Entry 8TXO (electron microscopy, 3.10 A resolution); this record covers chains J and T of the 7 polymer chains in the assembly.

== Chain J ==
Molecule: DNA-directed RNA polymerase subunit beta'
Source organism: Escherichia coli
Notes: EC 2.7.7.6
UniProtKB: P0A8T7 (RPOC_ECOLI); residue numbers follow UniProt; this construct covers 1-1407
Sequence (1430 residues; row label = number of the first residue in the row):
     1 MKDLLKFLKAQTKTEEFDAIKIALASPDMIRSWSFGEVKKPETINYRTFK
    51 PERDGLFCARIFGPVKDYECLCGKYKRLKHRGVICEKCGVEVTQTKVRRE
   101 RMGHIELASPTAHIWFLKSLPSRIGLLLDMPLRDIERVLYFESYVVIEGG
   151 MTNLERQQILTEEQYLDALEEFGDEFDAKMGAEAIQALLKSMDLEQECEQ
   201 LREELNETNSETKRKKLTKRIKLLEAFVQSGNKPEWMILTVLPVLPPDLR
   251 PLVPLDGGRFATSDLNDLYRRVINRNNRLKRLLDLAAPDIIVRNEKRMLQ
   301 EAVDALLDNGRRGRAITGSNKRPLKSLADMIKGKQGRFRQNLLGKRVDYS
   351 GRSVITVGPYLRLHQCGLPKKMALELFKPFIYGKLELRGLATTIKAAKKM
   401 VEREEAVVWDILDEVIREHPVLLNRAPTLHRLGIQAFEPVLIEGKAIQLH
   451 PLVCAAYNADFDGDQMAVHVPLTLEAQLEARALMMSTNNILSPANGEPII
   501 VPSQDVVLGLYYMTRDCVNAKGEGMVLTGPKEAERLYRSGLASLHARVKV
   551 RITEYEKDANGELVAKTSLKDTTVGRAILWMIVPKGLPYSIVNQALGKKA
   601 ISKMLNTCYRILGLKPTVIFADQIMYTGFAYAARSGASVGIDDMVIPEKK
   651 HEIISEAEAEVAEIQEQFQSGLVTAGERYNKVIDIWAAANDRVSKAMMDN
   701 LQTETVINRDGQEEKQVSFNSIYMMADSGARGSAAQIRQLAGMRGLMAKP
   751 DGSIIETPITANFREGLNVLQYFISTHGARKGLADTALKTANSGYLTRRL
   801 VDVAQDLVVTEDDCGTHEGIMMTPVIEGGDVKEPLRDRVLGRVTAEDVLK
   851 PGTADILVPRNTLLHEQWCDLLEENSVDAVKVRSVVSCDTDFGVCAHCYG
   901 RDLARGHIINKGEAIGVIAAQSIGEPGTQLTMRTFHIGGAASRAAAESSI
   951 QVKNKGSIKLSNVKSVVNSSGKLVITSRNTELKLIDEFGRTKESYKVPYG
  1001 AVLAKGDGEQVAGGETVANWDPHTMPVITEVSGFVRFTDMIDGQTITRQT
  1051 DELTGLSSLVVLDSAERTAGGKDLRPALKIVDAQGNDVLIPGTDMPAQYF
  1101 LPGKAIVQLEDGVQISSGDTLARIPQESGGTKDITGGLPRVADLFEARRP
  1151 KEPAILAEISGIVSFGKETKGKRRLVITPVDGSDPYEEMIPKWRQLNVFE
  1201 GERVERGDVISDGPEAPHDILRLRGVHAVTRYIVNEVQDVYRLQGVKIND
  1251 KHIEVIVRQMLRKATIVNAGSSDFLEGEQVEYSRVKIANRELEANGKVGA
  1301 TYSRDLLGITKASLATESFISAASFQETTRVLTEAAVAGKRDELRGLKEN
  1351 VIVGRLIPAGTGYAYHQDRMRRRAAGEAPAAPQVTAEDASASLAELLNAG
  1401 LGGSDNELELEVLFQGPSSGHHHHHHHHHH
Not modelled in the structure: 1-15, 143-180, 384-414, 941-947, 1004-1013, 1027-1135, 1374-1430
Sequence notes: expression tag (1408-1430)
Swiss-Prot annotation at these positions:
  - binding site (Zn(2+)): Cys70, Cys72, Cys85, Cys88, Cys814, Cys888, Cys895, Cys898
  - binding site (Mg(2+)): Asp460, Asp462, Asp464
  - modified residue: Lys983 (N6-acetyllysine)
  - mutagenesis: Gln504 (Q504P: Resistant to antibiotics salinamide A and B), Asn690 (N690D: Resistant to antibiotics salinamide A and B), Met697 (M697V: Resistant to antibiotics salinamide A and B), Ala735 (A735T: Resistant to antibiotics salinamide A and B), Arg738 (R738C/H/P/S: Resistant to antibiotics salinamide A and B), Ala748 (A748E: Resistant to antibiotics salinamide A and B), Pro758 (P758S/T: Resistant to antibiotics salinamide A and B), Phe763 (F763C: Resistant to antibiotics salinamide A and B), Ser775 (S775A: Resistant to antibiotics salinamide A and B), Ala779 (A779T/V: Resistant to antibiotics salinamide A and B), Arg780 (R780C: Resistant to antibiotics salinamide A and B), Gly782 (G782A/C: Resistant to antibiotics salinamide A and B), 1 further mutagenesis entry in UniProt
Bound ions: Zn2+ site 1: Cys70, Gly73, Lys74, Cys85; Mg2+: Asp462, Asp464 (together with S9F); Zn2+ site 2: Cys814, Cys888, Cys895, Cys898
Small-molecule neighbours: S9F ([[(2R,3S,4R,5R)-5-(4-azanyl-2-oxidanylidene-1$l4,3,5,7-tetrazabicyclo[4.3.0]nona-1(6),3,8-trien-7-yl)-3,4-bis(oxidanyl)oxolan-2-yl]methoxy-oxidanyl-phosphoryl] phosphono hydrogen phosphate): Arg425, Pro427, Asn458, Asp460, Asp462, Asp464, Thr786, Gln929, Met932, Phe935, His936

== Chain T ==
Molecule: Template single stranded DNA
Sequence (20 nucleotides; row label = number of the first residue in the row):
    10 TCTCGCTGAXCCTCTCGATX
Not modelled in the structure: 29
Modified / non-standard residues: DZ ([(2R,3S,5R)-5-(6-azanyl-5-nitro-2-oxidanylidene-1H-pyridin-3-yl)-3-oxidanyl-oxolan-2-yl]methyl dihydrogen phosphate) at position 19; THP (thymidine-3',5'-diphosphate) at position 29

== How chain J and chain T interact ==
Contacting residue pairs (20; chain J residue first):
  Arg259(J) with DT28(T), hydrogen bond to the phosphate
  Lys334(J) with DZ_19(T), salt bridge to the phosphate; DC20(T), salt bridge to the phosphate
  Arg339(J) with DA18(T), salt bridge to the phosphate; DC20(T), salt bridge to the phosphate
  Arg346(J) with DT22(T), salt bridge to the phosphate
  Arg352(J) with DT22(T), sugar contact
  Ala426(J) with DC21(T), sugar contact
  Thr786(J) with DZ_19(T), base contact
  Ala787(J) with DZ_19(T), base contact
  Thr790(J) with DZ_19(T), base contact
  Ala791(J) with DA18(T), phosphate contact; DZ_19(T), base contact
  Gly794(J) with DZ_19(T), sugar contact
  Tyr795(J) with DG17(T), sugar contact; DA18(T), sugar contact; DZ_19(T), sugar contact
  Gln1326(J) with DG17(T), sugar contact
  Glu1327(J) with DT16(T), sugar contact; DG17(T), phosphate contact
Interface residues without a listed pair, chain J (18 interface residues in all): Ala261, Pro427, Leu788, Thr1329

== Summary ==
The interface between chain J and chain T involves 18 residues on one side and 8 on the other; the contacts
include 1 hydrogen bond and 5 salt bridges. Polar contacts include Arg259(J)-DT28(T), Lys334(J)-DZ_19(T) and
Lys334(J)-DC20(T). Chain J binds compound S9F.
Here chain J is DNA-directed RNA polymerase subunit beta' (Escherichia coli) and chain T is Template single
stranded DNA. Entry 8TXO (E. coli DNA-directed RNA polymerase transcription elongation complex bound to the
unnatural dZ-PTP base pair in ...) was determined by electron microscopy.
